7PG2 - chains E and F of the 8 polymer chains in the assembly; structure by electron microscopy, 6.70 A resolution (low resolution: residue-level contacts below are approximate; hydrogen-bond / salt-bridge calls are withheld).

# Chain E
Name: Insulin
Source organism: Homo sapiens
Reference sequence: P01308 (INS_HUMAN); residues 1-21 here correspond to UniProt positions 90-110 (UniProt number = residue number + 89)
Amino-acid sequence (21 residues; row label = number of the first residue in the row):
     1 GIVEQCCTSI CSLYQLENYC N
Disulfides: Cys-6/Cys-11

# Chain F
Name: Insulin
Source organism: Homo sapiens
Reference sequence: P01308 (INS_HUMAN); residues 1-30 here correspond to UniProt positions 25-54 (UniProt number = residue number + 24)
Amino-acid sequence (30 residues; row label = number of the first residue in the row):
     1 FVNQHLCGSH LVEALYLVCG ERGFFYTPKT
Not modelled in the structure: 1-3, 27-30

# How chain E and chain F interact
Pairs across the interface - 30 pairs, chain E then chain F:
  Ile-2(E) with Leu-11(F); Leu-15(F); Tyr-26(F)
  Val-3(E) with Leu-11(F); Tyr-26(F)
  Cys-6(E) with His-5(F); Leu-6(F)
  Cys-7(E) with Leu-6(F); Cys-7(F), disulfide
  Ile-10(E) with Gln-4(F); His-5(F)
  Cys-11(E) with Gln-4(F); Leu-6(F)
  Leu-13(E) with Val-18(F)
  Leu-16(E) with Leu-11(F); Leu-15(F); Val-18(F); Cys-19(F)
  Glu-17(E) with Val-18(F); Cys-19(F); Arg-22(F)
  Tyr-19(E) with Phe-25(F); Tyr-26(F)
  Cys-20(E) with Leu-15(F); Cys-19(F), disulfide; Arg-22(F); Gly-23(F)
  Asn-21(E) with Gly-23(F); Phe-24(F); Phe-25(F)
Interface residues without a listed pair, chain F (14 interface residues in all): Ala-14
Inter-chain disulfides: Cys-7(E)/Cys-7(F), Cys-20(E)/Cys-19(F)

# In short
Chain E and chain F form an interface of 12 and 14 residues respectively, with 2 disulfide bonds.
Chain E is Insulin and chain F is Insulin, both from Homo sapiens; the structure, Low resolution Cryo-EM
structure of full-length insulin receptor bound to 3 insulin, conf 1, was determined by electron microscopy
(same publication as 7PG0, 7PG3 and 7PG4).
